3BPN - chains B and C of the 3 polymer chains in the assembly; structure by X-ray diffraction, 3.02 A resolution.

== Chain B ==
Name: Interleukin-4 receptor alpha chain
Organism: Homo sapiens
Notes: fragment: Extracellular domain, residues 27-227
Reference sequence: P24394 (IL4RA_HUMAN); residues 2-202 here correspond to UniProt positions 27-227 (UniProt number = residue number + 25)
Amino-acid sequence (205 residues; numbered -2 to 202; the number before each row is that of its first residue; numbers below 1 keep their minus sign (Ala-2 is residue -2)):
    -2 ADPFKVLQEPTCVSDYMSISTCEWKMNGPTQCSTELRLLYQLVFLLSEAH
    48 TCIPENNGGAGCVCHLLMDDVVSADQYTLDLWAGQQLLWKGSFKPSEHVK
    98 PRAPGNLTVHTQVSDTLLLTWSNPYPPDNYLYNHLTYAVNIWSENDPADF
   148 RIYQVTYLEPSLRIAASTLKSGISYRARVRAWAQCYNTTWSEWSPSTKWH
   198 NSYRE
Unresolved in the structure: -2 to -1, 199-202
Differences from the reference sequence: expression tag (-2 to 1); engineered mutation Gln28 (Asn53 in P24394), Gln73 (Asn98 in P24394), Gln109 (Asn134 in P24394), Gln151 (Asn176 in P24394)
Disulfide bonds: Cys9-Cys19, Cys29-Cys59, Cys49-Cys61
Covalent attachments: N-acetylglucosamine (NAG) linked to Asn103, Asn184
Curated features (UniProtKB/Swiss-Prot):
  - motif: Trp187 to Ser191 (WSXWS motif)
  - site: Tyr13 (Major IL4 binding determinant), Leu39 (Minor IL4 binding determinant), Phe41 (Minor IL4 binding determinant), Asp67 (Minor IL4 binding determinant), Val69 (Minor IL4 binding determinant), Asp72 (Major IL4 binding determinant), Tyr127 (Minor IL4 binding determinant), Tyr183 (Major IL4 binding determinant)
  - glycosylation (N-linked (GlcNAc...) asparagine): Asn103, Asn184

== Chain C ==
Name: Interleukin-13 receptor alpha-1 chain
Organism: Homo sapiens
Notes: fragment: Extracellular domain, residues 29-342
Reference sequence: P78552 (I13R1_HUMAN); numbering as in UniProt (aligned over 29-342)
Amino-acid sequence (314 residues; each row starts with the number of its first residue):
    29 TETQPPVTNLSVSVENLCTVIWTWNPPEGASSNCSLWYFSHFGDKQDKKI
    79 APETRRSIEVPLNERICLQVGSQCSTNESEKPSILVEKCISPPEGDPESA
   129 VTELQCIWHNLSYMKCSWLPGRNTSPDTNYTLYYWHRSLEKIHQCENIFR
   179 EGQYFGCSFDLTKVKDSSFEQHSVQIMVKDNAGKIKPSFNIVPLTSRVKP
   229 DPPHIKNLSFHNDDLYVQWENPQNFISRCLFYEVEVNNSQTETHNVFYVQ
   279 EAKCENPEFERNVENTSCFMVPGVLPDTLNTVRIRVKTNKLCYEDDKLWS
   329 NWSQEMSIGKKRNS
Unresolved in the structure: 29, 193-198, 284-291, 339-342
Disulfide bonds: Cys62-Cys102, Cys95-Cys117, Cys134-Cys144, Cys173-Cys185, Cys257-Cys320, Cys282-Cys296
Curated features (UniProtKB/Swiss-Prot):
  - motif: Trp327 to Ser331 (WSXWS motif)
  - glycosylation (N-linked (GlcNAc...) asparagine): Asn37, Asn61, Asn105, Asn138, Asn157, Asn235, Asn265, Asn293, Asn329, Asn341

== Interface between chain B and chain C ==
Residue-residue contacts - 16 pairs, chain B then chain C:
  Ser111(B) with Thr269(C); Thr271(C)
  Asn130(B) with Gln278(C), hydrogen bond
  His131(B) with Glu279(C), salt bridge
  Tyr150(B) with Gly301(C)
  Gln151(B) with Pro300(C)
  Tyr154(B) with Phe275(C), hydrophobic; Tyr276(C); Phe297(C), hydrophobic; Pro300(C), hydrophobic
  Leu155(B) with Tyr276(C), hydrogen bond (backbone-backbone)
  Leu159(B) with Pro300(C), hydrophobic
  Arg160(B) with Thr271(C); Gly301(C)
  Ser164(B) with Leu303(C)
  Thr165(B) with Leu303(C)
Interface residues without a listed pair, chain B (15 interface residues in all): Thr113, Thr153, Ile161, Cys182
Interface residues without a listed pair, chain C (13 interface residues in all): Asn273, Val277, Met298
Interface features reported in the paper:
  - interface residues, chain C: Phe297(C), Pro300(C)

== Overview ==
15 residues of chain B and 13 residues of chain C are in contact; the contacts include 2 hydrogen bonds and 1
salt bridge. Polar contacts include His131(B)-Glu279(C), Asn130(B)-Gln278(C) and Leu155(B)-Tyr276(C).
Covalently linked N-acetylglucosamine: at Asn103(B) and Asn184(B). From the paper: interface residues
Phe297(C) and Pro300(C).
Chain B is Interleukin-4 receptor alpha chain and chain C is Interleukin-13 receptor alpha-1 chain, both from
Homo sapiens; the structure, Crystal structure of the IL4-IL4R-IL13Ra ternary complex, was determined by X-ray
diffraction together with 3BPL and 3BPO from the same study.
